Entry 8DYX (electron microscopy, 3.00 A resolution); this record covers chains I and M of the 23 polymer chains in the assembly.

# Chain I
Name: Circumsporozoite protein
From: Plasmodium falciparum
Chain sequence (278 residues; numbered 26 to 303; the number before each row is that of its first residue):
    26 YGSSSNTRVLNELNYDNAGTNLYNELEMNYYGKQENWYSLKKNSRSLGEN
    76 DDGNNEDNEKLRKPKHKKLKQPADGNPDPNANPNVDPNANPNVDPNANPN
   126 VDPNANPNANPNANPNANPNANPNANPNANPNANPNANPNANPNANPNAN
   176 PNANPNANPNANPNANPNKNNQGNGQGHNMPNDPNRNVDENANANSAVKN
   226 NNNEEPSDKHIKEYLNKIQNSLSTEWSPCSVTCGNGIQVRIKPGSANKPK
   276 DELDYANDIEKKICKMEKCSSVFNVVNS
Not modelled in the structure: 26-102, 193-303

# Chain M
Name: 311 heavy chain
From: Homo sapiens
Chain sequence (225 residues; row label = number of the first residue in the row; a row labelled like 82A-82C holds insertion residues (82A, then the next letters in order)):
     1 QVQLVESGGGVVPPGRSLRLSCATSGFTFSNYGMHWVRQAPGKGLEWVAI
    51 IW
   52A Y
    53 DGSRNFYAASVEGRFTISRDNSKNTLYLQM
82A-82C NSL
    83 RVEDTAVYYCARAAYYDT
100A-100D SGYG
   101 DYWGQGTLVTVSSASTKGPSVFPLAPSSKSTSGGTAALGCLVKDYFPEPV
   151 TVSWNSGALTSGVHTFPAVLQSSGLYSLSSVVTVPSSSLGTQTYICNVNH
   201 KPSNTKVDKKVEPKSCD
Not modelled in the structure: 114-217
Disulfides: Cys22-Cys92

# Interface between chain I and chain M
Contacting residue pairs (23; chain I residue first):
  Val126(I) - Arg56(M)
  Val126(I) - Phe58(M)  hydrophobic
  Asp127(I) - Phe58(M)
  Pro128(I) - Phe58(M)  hydrophobic
  Asn129(I) - Tyr97(M)  hydrogen bond (backbone-side chain)
  Asn129(I) - Thr100(M)  hydrogen bond (side chain-backbone)
  Asn129(I) - Ser100A(M)
  Ala130(I) - Trp52(M)
  Ala130(I) - Tyr97(M)
  Asn131(I) - Trp52(M)
  Asn131(I) - Tyr97(M)
  Pro132(I) - Gly33(M)
  Pro132(I) - Ile50(M)  hydrophobic
  Pro132(I) - Trp52(M)
  Pro132(I) - Tyr52A(M)  hydrogen bond (backbone-backbone)
  Pro132(I) - Ala95(M)  hydrophobic
  Asn133(I) - Asn31(M)
  Asn133(I) - Tyr32(M)
  Asn133(I) - Gly33(M)  hydrogen bond (side chain-backbone)
  Asn133(I) - Tyr52A(M)
  Asn133(I) - Ala95(M)  hydrogen bond (side chain-backbone)
  Ala134(I) - Asn31(M)  hydrogen bond (backbone-backbone)
  Ala134(I) - Tyr52A(M)
Also at the interface, not in a pair above, chain M (14 interface residues in all): Ala96, Gly100B

# In short
9 residues of chain I and 14 residues of chain M are in contact; the contacts include 6 hydrogen bonds. Polar
pairs include Asn129(I)-Tyr97(M), Asn129(I)-Thr100(M) and Asn133(I)-Gly33(M).
Chain I is Circumsporozoite protein (Plasmodium falciparum) and chain M is 311 heavy chain (Homo sapiens); the
structure, Cryo-EM structure of 311 Fab in complex with recombinant shortened Plasmodium falciparum
circumsporozoite protein (rsCSP), was determined by electron microscopy, deposited together with 8DYW, 8DYY,
8DZ4 and 8EKF.
